Entry 2ZE8 (X-ray diffraction, 2.80 A resolution); this record covers chain A.

Chain A:
Molecule: Isopentenyl transferase
Organism: Agrobacterium tumefaciens
Notes: EC 2.5.1.27
UniProt: P58758 (IPTZ_AGRT5); residue numbers follow UniProt; this construct covers 1-243
Sequence (253 residues; numbered 1 to 253; the number before each row is that of its first residue):
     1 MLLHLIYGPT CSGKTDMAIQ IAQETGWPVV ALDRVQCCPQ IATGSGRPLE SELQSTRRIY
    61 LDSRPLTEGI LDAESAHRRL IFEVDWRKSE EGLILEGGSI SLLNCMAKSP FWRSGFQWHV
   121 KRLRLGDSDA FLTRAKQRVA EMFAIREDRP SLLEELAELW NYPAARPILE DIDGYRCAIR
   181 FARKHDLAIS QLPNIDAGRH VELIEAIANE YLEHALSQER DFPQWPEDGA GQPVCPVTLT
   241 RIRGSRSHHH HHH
Unresolved in the structure: 227-253
Differences from the reference sequence: expression tag (244-253)
Ligand contacts: pyrophosphate (POP): P9, T10, C11, S12, G13, K14, T15, Q36
What the authors report for this chain:
  - binding site for pyrophosphate: K14
  - contacts within the chain: R138-E141
  - mutagenesis - T10A, R138A: decreased catalytic activity
  - mutagenesis - D33A: abolished catalytic activity
  - mutagenesis - R34K, R34K/I100N, I100N, E213Q: unchanged catalytic activity
  - mutagenesis - Y211T: decreased catalytic activity on DMAPP
  - mutagenesis - D173G, H214L: decreased catalytic activity on HMBDP
  - specificity-determining residues: D173, H214

Overview:
Chain A binds pyrophosphate. The paper reports a binding site for pyrophosphate at K14; T10A and R138A reduce
catalytic activity; 10 substitutions were tested in all.
Chain A is Isopentenyl transferase (Agrobacterium tumefaciens); the structure, Crystal Structure of adenosine
phosphate-isopentenyltransferase complexed with diphosphate, was determined by X-ray diffraction (same
publication as 2ZE5, 2ZE6 and 2ZE7).
